Entry 3CS4 (X-ray diffraction, 2.00 A resolution); this record covers chain A.

# Chain A
Name: Vitamin D3 receptor
Source organism: Homo sapiens
Reference sequence: P11473 (VDR_HUMAN); numbering as in UniProt; present here: 118-164, 216-427
Chain sequence (263 residues; row label = number of the first residue in the row; note: 51 numbers in that range are skipped by the numbering (no residue carries them; nothing is unmodelled there)):
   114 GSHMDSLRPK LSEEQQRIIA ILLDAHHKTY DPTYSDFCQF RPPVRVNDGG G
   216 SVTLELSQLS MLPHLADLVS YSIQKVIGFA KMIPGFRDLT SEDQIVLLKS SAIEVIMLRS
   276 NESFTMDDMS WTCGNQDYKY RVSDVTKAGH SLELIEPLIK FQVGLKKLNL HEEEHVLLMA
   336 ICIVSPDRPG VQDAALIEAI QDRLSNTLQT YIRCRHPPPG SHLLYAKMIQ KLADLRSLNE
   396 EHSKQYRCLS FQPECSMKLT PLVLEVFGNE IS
Not modelled in the structure: 114-118, 424-427
Sequence notes: expression tag (114-117)
Residues lining bound ligands: COV ((1S,3R,5Z,7E,14beta,17alpha)-17-[(2S,4S)-4-(2-hydroxy-2-methylpropyl)-2-methyltetrahydrofuran-2-yl]-9,10-secoandrosta-5,7,10-triene-1,3-diol): Y143, Y147, F150, L227, L230, L233, V234, S237, I268, I271, M272, R274, S275, S278, W286, C288, Y295, V300, A303, H305, L309, L313, H397, Y401, L404, V418
What the authors report for this chain:
  - binding site for COV: Y143, S237, R274, S278, V300, H305, H397, V418

# Summary
Ligands of chain A: compound COV. The paper reports a binding site for COV at Y143, S237 and R274 among
others.
Chain A is Vitamin D3 receptor (Homo sapiens); the structure, Structure-based design of a superagonist ligand
for the vitamin D nuclear receptor, was determined by X-ray diffraction (same publication as 3CS6).
